Entry 8YY1 (electron microscopy, 3.60 A resolution); this record covers chains X and Y of the 14 polymer chains in the assembly.

[Chain X (and Y)]
Name: V-type ATP synthase, subunit K
Organism: Thermus thermophilus HB8
Notes: chain Y of this document is another copy of the same molecule, construct and numbering; everything in this record applies to it too
UniProt: Q5SIT7 (Q5SIT7_THET8); residues 8-80 here correspond to UniProt positions 27-99 (UniProt number = residue number + 19)
Chain sequence (73 residues; row label = number of the first residue in the row):
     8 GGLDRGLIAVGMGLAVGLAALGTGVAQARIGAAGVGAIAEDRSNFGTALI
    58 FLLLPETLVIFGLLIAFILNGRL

[Chain X / chain Y interface]
Residue-residue contacts (29):
  L10(X) - G9(Y)
  D11(X) - G9(Y)  hydrogen bond (backbone-backbone)
  D11(X) - R12(Y)
  D11(X) - G13(Y)
  L14(X) - G13(Y)
  I15(X) - G13(Y)
  I15(X) - A16(Y)  hydrophobic
  G18(X) - V17(Y)
  G18(X) - G20(Y)
  A22(X) - G20(Y)
  A22(X) - G24(Y)
  L25(X) - G24(Y)
  L25(X) - L25(Y)
  L25(X) - L28(Y)
  A26(X) - G24(Y)  hydrogen bond (backbone-backbone)
  A26(X) - A27(Y)  hydrophobic
  L28(X) - L28(Y)  hydrophobic
  G29(X) - A27(Y)
  G29(X) - L28(Y)
  G29(X) - G31(Y)
  V32(X) - G31(Y)
  V32(X) - V32(Y)
  V32(X) - A35(Y)
  A33(X) - G31(Y)  hydrogen bond (backbone-backbone)
  A33(X) - Q34(Y)
  A33(X) - A35(Y)  hydrophobic
  R36(X) - A35(Y)
  R36(X) - A39(Y)
  A44(X) - A46(Y)  hydrophobic
Also at the interface, not in a pair above, chain X (17 interface residues in all): A40, D48, L65
Also at the interface, not in a pair above, chain Y (19 interface residues in all): L10, L21, V42

[Summary]
Chain X and chain Y form an interface of 17 and 19 residues respectively; the contacts include 3 hydrogen
bonds. Backbone hydrogen bonds pair D11(X)-G9(Y), A26(X)-G24(Y) and A33(X)-G31(Y).
Both chains are V-type ATP synthase, subunit K (Thermus thermophilus HB8). Entry 8YY1 (Vo domain of V/A-ATPase
from Thermus thermophilus state3) was determined by electron microscopy (same publication as 8YWT, 8YXZ and
8YY0).
